7LHT - chains A and B; structure by electron microscopy, 3.50 A resolution.

# Chain A (and B)
Molecule: Leucine-rich repeat serine/threonine-protein kinase 2
Source organism: Homo sapiens
Notes: EC 2.7.11.1, 3.6.5.-; chain B of this document is another copy of the same molecule, construct and numbering; everything in this record applies to it too
Reference sequence: Q5S007 (LRRK2_HUMAN); numbering as in UniProt (aligned over 1-2527)
Sequence (2527 residues; row label = number of the first residue in the row):
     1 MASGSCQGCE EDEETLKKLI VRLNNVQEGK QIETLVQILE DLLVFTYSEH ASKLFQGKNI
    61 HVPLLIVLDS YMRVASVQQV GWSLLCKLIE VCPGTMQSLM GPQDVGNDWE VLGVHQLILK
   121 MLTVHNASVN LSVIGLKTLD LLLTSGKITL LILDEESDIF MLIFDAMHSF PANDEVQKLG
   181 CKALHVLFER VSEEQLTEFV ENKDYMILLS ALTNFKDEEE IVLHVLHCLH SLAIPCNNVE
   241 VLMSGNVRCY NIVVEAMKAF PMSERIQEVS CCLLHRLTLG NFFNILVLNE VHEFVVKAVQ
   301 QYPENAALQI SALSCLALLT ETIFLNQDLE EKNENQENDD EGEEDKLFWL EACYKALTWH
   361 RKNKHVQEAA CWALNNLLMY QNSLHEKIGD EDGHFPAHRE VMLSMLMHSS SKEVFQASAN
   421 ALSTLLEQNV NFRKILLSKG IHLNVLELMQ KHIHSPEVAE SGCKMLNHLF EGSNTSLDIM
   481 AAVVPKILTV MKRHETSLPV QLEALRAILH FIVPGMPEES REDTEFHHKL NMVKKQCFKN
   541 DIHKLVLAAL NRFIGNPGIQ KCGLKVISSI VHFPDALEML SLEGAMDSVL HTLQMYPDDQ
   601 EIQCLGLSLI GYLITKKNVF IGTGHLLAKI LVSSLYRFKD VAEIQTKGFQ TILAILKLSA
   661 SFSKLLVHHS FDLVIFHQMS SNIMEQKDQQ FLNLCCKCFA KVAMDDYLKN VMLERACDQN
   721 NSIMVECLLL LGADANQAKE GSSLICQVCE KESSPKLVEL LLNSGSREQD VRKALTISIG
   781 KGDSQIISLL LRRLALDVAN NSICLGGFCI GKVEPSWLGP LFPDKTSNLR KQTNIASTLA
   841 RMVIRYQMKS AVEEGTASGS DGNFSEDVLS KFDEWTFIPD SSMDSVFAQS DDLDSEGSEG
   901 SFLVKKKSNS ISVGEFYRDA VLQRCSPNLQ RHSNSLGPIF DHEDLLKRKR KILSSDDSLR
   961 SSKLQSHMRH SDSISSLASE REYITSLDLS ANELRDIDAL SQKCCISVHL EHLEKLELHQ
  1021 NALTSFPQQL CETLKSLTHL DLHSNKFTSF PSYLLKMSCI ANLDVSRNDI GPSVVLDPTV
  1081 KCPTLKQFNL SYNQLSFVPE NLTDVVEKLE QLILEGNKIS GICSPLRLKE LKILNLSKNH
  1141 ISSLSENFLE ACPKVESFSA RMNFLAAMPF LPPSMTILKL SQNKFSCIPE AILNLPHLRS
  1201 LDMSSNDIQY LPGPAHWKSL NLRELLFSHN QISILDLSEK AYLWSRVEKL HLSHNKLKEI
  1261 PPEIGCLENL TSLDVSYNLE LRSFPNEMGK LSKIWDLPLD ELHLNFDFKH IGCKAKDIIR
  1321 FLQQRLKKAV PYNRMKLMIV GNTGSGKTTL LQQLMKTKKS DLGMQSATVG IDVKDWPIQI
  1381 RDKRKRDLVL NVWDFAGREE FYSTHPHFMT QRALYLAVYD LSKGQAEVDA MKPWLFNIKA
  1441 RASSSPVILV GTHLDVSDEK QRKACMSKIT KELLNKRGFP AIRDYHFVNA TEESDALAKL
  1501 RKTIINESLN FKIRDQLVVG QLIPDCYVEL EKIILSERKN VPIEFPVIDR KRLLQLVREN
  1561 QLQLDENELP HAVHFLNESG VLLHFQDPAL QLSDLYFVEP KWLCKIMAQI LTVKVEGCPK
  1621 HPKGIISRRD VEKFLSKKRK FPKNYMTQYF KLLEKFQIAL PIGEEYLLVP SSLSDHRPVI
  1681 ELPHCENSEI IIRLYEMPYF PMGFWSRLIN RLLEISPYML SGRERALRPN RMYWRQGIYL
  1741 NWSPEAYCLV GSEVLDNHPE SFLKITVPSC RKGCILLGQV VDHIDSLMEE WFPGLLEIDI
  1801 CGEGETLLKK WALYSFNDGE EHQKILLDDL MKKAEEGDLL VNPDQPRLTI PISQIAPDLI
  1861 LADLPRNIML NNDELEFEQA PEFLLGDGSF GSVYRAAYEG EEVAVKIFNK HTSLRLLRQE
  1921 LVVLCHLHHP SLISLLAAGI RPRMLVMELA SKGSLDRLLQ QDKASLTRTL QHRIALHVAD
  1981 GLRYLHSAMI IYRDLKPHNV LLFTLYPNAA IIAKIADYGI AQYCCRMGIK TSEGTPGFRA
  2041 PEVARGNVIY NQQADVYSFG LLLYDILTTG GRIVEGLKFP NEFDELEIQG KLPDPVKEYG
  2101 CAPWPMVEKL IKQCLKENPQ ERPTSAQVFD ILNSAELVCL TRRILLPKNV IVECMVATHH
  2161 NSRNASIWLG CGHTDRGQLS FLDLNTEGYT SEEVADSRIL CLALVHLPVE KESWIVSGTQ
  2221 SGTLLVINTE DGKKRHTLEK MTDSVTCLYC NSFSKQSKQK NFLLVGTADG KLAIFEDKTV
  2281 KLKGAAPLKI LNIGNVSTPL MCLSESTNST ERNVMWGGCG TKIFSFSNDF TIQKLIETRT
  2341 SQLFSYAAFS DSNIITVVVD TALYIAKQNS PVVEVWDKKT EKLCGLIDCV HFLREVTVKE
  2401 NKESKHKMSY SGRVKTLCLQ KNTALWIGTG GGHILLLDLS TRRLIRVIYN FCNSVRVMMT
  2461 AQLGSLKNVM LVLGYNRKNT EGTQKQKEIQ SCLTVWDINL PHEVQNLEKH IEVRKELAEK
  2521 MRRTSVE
Not modelled in the structure: 1-557, 578-583, 613-623, 855-980, 1458-1462, 1631-1641, 1660-1667, 1721-1725, 2028-2030
Sequence notes: variant His-50 (Arg in Q5S007), Thr-1647 (Ser in Q5S007), Thr-2397 (Met in Q5S007)
Ligand contacts:
  - ATP (adenosine-5'-triphosphate): Asp-1887, Gly-1888, Gly-1891, Ser-1892, Val-1893, Ala-1904, Lys-1906, Ile-1933, Met-1947, Glu-1948, Leu-1949, Ala-1950, Ser-1954, His-1998, Leu-2001
  - GDP (guanosine-5'-diphosphate): Gly-1344, Ser-1345, Gly-1346, Lys-1347, Thr-1348, Thr-1349, Gln-1365, Ala-1367, Thr-1368, Thr-1452, His-1453, Asn-1489, Ala-1490, Thr-1491
Swiss-Prot annotation at these positions:
  - active site: Asp-1994 (Proton acceptor)
  - binding site (GTP): Gly-1341 to Thr-1348, Asn-2295 to Thr-2298
  - binding site (ATP): Leu-1885, Asp-1887, Gly-1888, Gly-1891, Val-1893, Ala-1904, Lys-1906, Met-1947, Glu-1948, Ala-1950, Ser-1954, Arg-1957, His-1998, Leu-2001, Ala-2016, Asp-2017
  - modified residue (Phosphoserine): Ser-910, Ser-935, Ser-955, Ser-973, Ser-1292, Ser-1444
Reported in the primary citation:
  - self-association interface (contacts with another copy of this molecule): Met-1732
  - disease-associated variants - N2081D: increased catalytic activity (citing earlier work)
  - post-translational modification sites: Ser-1292 (citing earlier work)

# Interface between chain A and chain B
Contacting residue pairs - 53 pairs, chain A then chain B:
  Lys-1620(A) with Val-1754(B); Leu-1755(B); Asp-1756(B)
  Pro-1622(A) with Arg-1677(B); Val-1679(B), hydrophobic
  Lys-1623(A) with His-1676(B)
  Leu-1673(A) with Val-1679(B), hydrophobic
  Ser-1674(A) with Arg-1677(B), hydrogen bond (side chain-backbone)
  His-1676(A) with Lys-1623(B); His-1676(B), hydrogen bond
  Arg-1677(A) with Pro-1622(B); Ser-1674(B), hydrogen bond (backbone-side chain)
  Val-1679(A) with Pro-1622(B), hydrophobic; Lys-1623(B); Leu-1673(B), hydrophobic; Arg-1731(B); Met-1732(B); Tyr-1733(B)
  Ile-1680(A) with Arg-1731(B)
  Glu-1681(A) with Asn-1730(B); Arg-1731(B), hydrogen bond (backbone-backbone); Tyr-1733(B)
  Leu-1682(A) with Asn-1730(B)
  Pro-1683(A) with Arg-1728(B); Asn-1730(B)
  Leu-1727(A) with His-1684(B); Pro-1744(B), hydrophobic
  Arg-1728(A) with Pro-1683(B); Pro-1744(B)
  Asn-1730(A) with Glu-1681(B); Leu-1682(B); Pro-1683(B); Tyr-1739(B), hydrogen bond (backbone-side chain); Asn-1741(B)
  Arg-1731(A) with Val-1679(B); Ile-1680(B); Glu-1681(B), salt bridge
  Met-1732(A) with Val-1679(B)
  Tyr-1733(A) with Val-1679(B); Glu-1681(B), hydrogen bond
  Tyr-1739(A) with Asn-1730(B), hydrogen bond (side chain-backbone)
  Asn-1741(A) with Asn-1730(B); Asn-1741(B), hydrogen bond
  Trp-1742(A) with Trp-1742(B); Ser-1743(B); Pro-1744(B)
  Ser-1743(A) with Trp-1742(B)
  Pro-1744(A) with Leu-1727(B), hydrophobic; Arg-1728(B); Trp-1742(B)
  Val-1754(A) with Lys-1620(B)
  Leu-1755(A) with Lys-1620(B)
  Asp-1756(A) with Lys-1620(B)
Also at the interface, not in a pair above, chain A (32 interface residues in all): His-591, Glu-752, Ile-1625, Pro-1678, Leu-1713, Pro-1729
Also at the interface, not in a pair above, chain B (32 interface residues in all): His-591, Glu-752, Ile-1625, Pro-1678, Pro-1729

# Overview
The chain A/chain B interface involves 32 residues from each chain; the contacts include 8 hydrogen bonds and
1 salt bridge. Among the polar pairs are Arg-1731(A)/Glu-1681(B), Ser-1674(A)/Arg-1677(B) and
His-1676(A)/His-1676(B). Bound to chain A: GDP and ATP. From the paper: N2081D of chain A increases catalytic
activity; a modification site at Ser-1292(A).
Both chains are Leucine-rich repeat serine/threonine-protein kinase 2 (Homo sapiens). Entry 7LHT (Structure of
the LRRK2 dimer) was determined by electron microscopy together with 7LHW, 7LI3 and 7LI4 from the same study.
